Entry 4Y4Y (X-ray diffraction, 3.00 A resolution); this record covers chains C and M of the 30 polymer chains in the assembly.

[Chain C (and M)]
Protein: Immunoglobulin G-binding protein A, Coat protein
From: Staphylococcus aureus
Notes: chain M of this document is another copy of the same molecule, construct and numbering; everything in this record applies to it too
Reference sequence: chimeric construct of P02976, Q9EB06: residues 5-58 from P02976 (SPA_STAA8) positions 158-211 (UniProt number = residue number + 153); residues 66-268 from Q9EB06 positions 66-268 (same numbers)
Sequence (282 residues; each row starts with the number of its first residue; numbers below 1 keep their minus sign (Met-13 is residue -13)):
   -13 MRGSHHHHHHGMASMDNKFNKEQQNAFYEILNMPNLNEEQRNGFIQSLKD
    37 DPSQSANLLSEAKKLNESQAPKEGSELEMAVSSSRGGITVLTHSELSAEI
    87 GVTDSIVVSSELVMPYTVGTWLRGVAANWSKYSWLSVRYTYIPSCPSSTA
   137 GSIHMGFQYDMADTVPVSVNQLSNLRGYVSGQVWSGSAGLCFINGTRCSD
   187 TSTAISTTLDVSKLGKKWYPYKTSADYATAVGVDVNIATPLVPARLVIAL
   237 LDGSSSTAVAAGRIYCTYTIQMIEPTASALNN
Not modelled in the structure: -13 to 72, 264-268
Construct notes: expression tag (-13 to 4); linker (59-65)
Disulfide bonds: Cys177-Cys184

[Chain C / chain M interface]
Pairs across the interface (24):
  Tyr145(C) with Lys117(M), hydrogen bond (backbone-side chain); Glu260(M)
  Asp146(C) with Pro206(M); Lys208(M), salt bridge
  Ala148(C) with Lys208(M)
  Asp149(C) with Ser116(M), hydrogen bond
  Gln157(C) with Ala263(M)
  Asn160(C) with Pro261(M); Ala263(M)
  Arg162(C) with Gly73(M)
  Ser198(C) with Trp204(M)
  Lys199(C) with Ile74(M); Trp204(M); Ile259(M); Glu260(M)
  Leu200(C) with Trp204(M)
  Gly201(C) with Lys117(M); Lys202(M)
  Val219(C) with Val219(M), hydrophobic
  Asp220(C) with Ala216(M); Ile223(M)
  Asn222(C) with Lys208(M), hydrogen bond; Leu227(M)
  Ile223(C) with Ile223(M), hydrophobic
Other interface residues (no listed pair), chain C (17 interface residues in all): Leu161, Asp196
Other interface residues (no listed pair), chain M (17 interface residues in all): Thr215

[In short]
Chain C and chain M each contribute 17 residues to their interface, with 3 hydrogen bonds and 1 salt bridge.
Among the polar pairs are Asp146(C)-Lys208(M), Tyr145(C)-Lys117(M) and Asp149(C)-Ser116(M).
Both chains are Immunoglobulin G-binding protein A, Coat protein (Staphylococcus aureus). Entry 4Y4Y (T=1
capsid structure of SeMV Ndel65CP fused with B-domain of S. aureus protein SpA at the ...) was determined by
X-ray diffraction together with 4Y5Z from the same study.
